5GP0 - chains I and A of the 4 polymer chains in the assembly; structure by X-ray diffraction, 1.70 A resolution.

Chain I:
Name: Nudix hydrolase 1
Organism: Arabidopsis thaliana
Notes: EC 3.6.1.55, 3.6.1.67, 3.6.1.22
Reference sequence: Q9CA40 (NUDT1_ARATH); residue numbers follow UniProt; this construct covers 1-147
Amino-acid sequence (149 residues; row label = number of the first residue in the row; numbers below 1 keep their minus sign (Ala-1 is residue -1)):
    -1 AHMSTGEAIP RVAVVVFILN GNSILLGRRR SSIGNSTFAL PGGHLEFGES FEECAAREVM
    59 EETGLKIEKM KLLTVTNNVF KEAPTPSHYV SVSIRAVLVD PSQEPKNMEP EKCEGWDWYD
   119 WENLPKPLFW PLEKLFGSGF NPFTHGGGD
Disordered / not traced: -1 to 5, 145-147
Differences from the reference sequence: expression tag (-1 to 0)
Ligand contacts: geranyl diphosphate (GPP): Ala11, Val13, Arg27, Ser29, Ile31, Ala37, Leu38, His42, Thr74, Asn76, Phe78, Tyr87, Ser89, Phe127, Pro129, Leu130
Curated features (UniProtKB/Swiss-Prot):
  - motif: Gly41 to Gly62 (Nudix box)
  - binding site (Mg(2+)): Glu56, Glu60
  - modified residue: Ser2 (N-acetylserine)
From the paper describing this entry:
  - binding site for geranyl diphosphate: Val13, Arg27, Leu38, His42, Phe78, Tyr87, Phe127, Pro129
  - mutagenesis - R27A, H42A, Y87A, F127N/P129N: abolished catalytic activity on geranyl diphosphate
  - mutagenesis - V13N, L38N, F78N, F127N, P129N: decreased catalytic activity on geranyl diphosphate
  - mutagenesis - E56A: abolished catalytic activity on GPP
  - mutagenesis - V10K: unchanged catalytic activity

Chain A:
Name: Nudix hydrolase 1
Organism: Arabidopsis thaliana
Notes: EC 3.6.1.55, 3.6.1.67, 3.6.1.22
Reference sequence: Q9CA40 (NUDT1_ARATH); residues 7-153 here correspond to UniProt positions 1-147 (UniProt number = residue number - 6)
Amino-acid sequence (149 residues; numbered 5 to 153; the number before each row is that of its first residue):
     5 AHMSTGEAIP RVAVVVFILN GNSILLGRRR SSIGNSTFAL PGGHLEFGES FEECAAREVM
    65 EETGLKIEKM KLLTVTNNVF KEAPTPSHYV SVSIRAVLVD PSQEPKNMEP EKCEGWDWYD
   125 WENLPKPLFW PLEKLFGSGF NPFTHGGGD
Disordered / not traced: 5-11, 150-153
Differences from the reference sequence: expression tag (5-6)
Ligand contacts: geranyl diphosphate (GPP): Ala17, Val19, Arg33, Ser35, Ile37, Ala43, Leu44, His48, Thr80, Asn82, Phe84, Tyr93, Ser95, Phe133, Pro135, Leu136
Curated features (UniProtKB/Swiss-Prot):
  - motif: Gly47 to Gly68 (Nudix box)
  - binding site (Mg(2+)): Glu62, Glu66
  - modified residue: Ser8 (N-acetylserine)
From the paper describing this entry:
  - binding site for geranyl diphosphate: Pro129
  - mutagenesis - P129N: decreased catalytic activity on geranyl diphosphate
  - mutagenesis - E56A: abolished catalytic activity on GPP

Interface between chain I and chain A:
Residue-residue contacts (48; chain I residue first):
  Ala6(I) - Phe51(A)
  Pro8(I) - Leu49(A)
  Pro8(I) - Glu50(A)
  Pro8(I) - Phe51(A)
  Arg9(I) - Ile13(A)
  Val10(I) - Val16(A)  hydrophobic
  Val10(I) - Val94(A)  hydrophobic
  Leu43(I) - Pro14(A)
  Leu43(I) - Asn81(A)
  Leu43(I) - His92(A)
  Leu43(I) - Val94(A)  hydrophobic
  Glu44(I) - Pro14(A)
  Glu44(I) - His92(A)
  Phe45(I) - Ala12(A)  hydrophobic
  Phe45(I) - Ile13(A)
  Phe45(I) - Pro14(A)
  Phe45(I) - Lys85(A)
  Phe45(I) - Pro90(A)
  Phe45(I) - Ser91(A)
  Phe45(I) - His92(A)
  Gly46(I) - His92(A)  hydrogen bond (backbone-side chain)
  Glu47(I) - Asn81(A)  hydrogen bond (backbone-side chain)
  Glu47(I) - His92(A)
  Ser48(I) - Asn81(A)
  Phe49(I) - Thr80(A)
  Phe49(I) - Asn81(A)
  Leu70(I) - Thr78(A)
  Leu70(I) - Val79(A)
  Thr72(I) - Leu76(A)
  Val73(I) - Leu76(A)
  Val73(I) - Val79(A)  hydrophobic
  Thr74(I) - Phe55(A)
  Asn75(I) - Leu49(A)
  Asn75(I) - Glu53(A)  hydrogen bond (side chain-backbone)
  Asn75(I) - Ser54(A)
  Asn75(I) - Phe55(A)
  Val77(I) - Gly52(A)
  Lys79(I) - Gly52(A)
  Pro84(I) - Phe51(A)
  Ser85(I) - Phe51(A)
  His86(I) - Leu49(A)
  His86(I) - Glu50(A)
  His86(I) - Phe51(A)
  His86(I) - Gly52(A)  hydrogen bond (side chain-backbone)
  His86(I) - Glu53(A)
  Val88(I) - Val16(A)  hydrophobic
  Val88(I) - Leu49(A)  hydrophobic
  Val88(I) - Phe55(A)  hydrophobic
Other interface residues (no listed pair), chain I (24 interface residues in all): Ile7, Val90
Other interface residues (no listed pair), chain A (23 interface residues in all): Val83, Val96

Overview:
The interface between chain I and chain A involves 24 residues on one side and 23 on the other; the contacts
include 4 hydrogen bonds. Polar contacts include Gly46(I)-His92(A), Glu47(I)-Asn81(A) and Asn75(I)-Glu53(A).
From the paper: a binding site for geranyl diphosphate at Val13(I), Arg27(I) and Pro129(A) among others; V13N,
L38N and F78N of chain I, among others, reduce catalytic activity on geranyl diphosphate; 13 substitutions
were tested in all.
Both chains are Nudix hydrolase 1 (Arabidopsis thaliana). Entry 5GP0 (Crystal structure of geraniol-NUDX1
complex) was determined by X-ray diffraction, deposited together with 5WWD and 5WY6.
